Entry 6RDJ (electron microscopy, 2.90 A resolution); this record covers chains V and Y of the 20 polymer chains in the assembly.

Chain V:
Name: ATP synthase subunit alpha
From: Polytomella sp. Pringsheim 198.80
UniProt: A0ZW40 (A0ZW40_9CHLO); residue numbers follow UniProt; this construct covers 1-562
Amino-acid sequence (562 residues; numbered 1 to 562; the number before each row is that of its first residue):
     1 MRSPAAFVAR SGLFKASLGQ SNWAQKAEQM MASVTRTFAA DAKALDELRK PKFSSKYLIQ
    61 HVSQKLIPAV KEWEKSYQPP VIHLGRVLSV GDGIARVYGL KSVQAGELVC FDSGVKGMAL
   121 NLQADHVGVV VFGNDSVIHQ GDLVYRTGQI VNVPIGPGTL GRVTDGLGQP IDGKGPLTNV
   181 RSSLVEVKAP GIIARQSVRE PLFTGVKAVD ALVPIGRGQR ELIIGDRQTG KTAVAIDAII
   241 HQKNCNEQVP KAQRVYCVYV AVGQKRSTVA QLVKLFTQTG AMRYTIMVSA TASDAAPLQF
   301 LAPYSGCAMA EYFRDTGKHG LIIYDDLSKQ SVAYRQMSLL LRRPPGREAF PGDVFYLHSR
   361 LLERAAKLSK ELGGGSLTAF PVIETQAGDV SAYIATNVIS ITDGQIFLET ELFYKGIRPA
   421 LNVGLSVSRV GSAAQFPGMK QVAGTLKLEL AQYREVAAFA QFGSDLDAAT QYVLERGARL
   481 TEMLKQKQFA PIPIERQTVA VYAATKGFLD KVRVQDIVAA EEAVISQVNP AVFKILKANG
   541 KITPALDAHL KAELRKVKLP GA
Not modelled in the structure: 1-42
Construct notes: conflict Arg266 (Lys in A0ZW40)

Chain Y:
Name: ATP synthase subunit beta
From: Polytomella sp. Pringsheim 198.80
Notes: EC 7.1.2.2
UniProt: A0ZW41 (A0ZW41_9CHLO); residue numbers follow UniProt; this construct covers 1-574
Amino-acid sequence (574 residues; row label = number of the first residue in the row):
     1 MALRYAAGLA KNVVQRQGAS LNIARAFAAE PAPAIDAGYV SQVIGPVVDV RFDGELPSIL
    61 SSLEVEGHSV RLVLEVAQHM GDNTVRCIAM DSTDGLVRGQ KVVDTGSPIK VPVGRGTLGR
   121 IMNVIGEPVD EQGPIDAADI WSIHREAPEF TEQSTEQEIL VTGIKVVDLL APYQRGGKIG
   181 LFGGAGVGKT VLIMELINNV AKAHGGFSVF AGVGERTREG NDLYREMIES GVIKLGAERG
   241 NSKCTLVYGQ MNEPPGARAR VALTGLTVAE YFRDIEGQDV LLFVDNIFRF TQANSEVSAL
   301 LGRIPSAVGY QPTLATDLGG LQERITTTTK GSITSVQAVY VPADDLTDPA PATTFAHLDA
   361 TTVLSRSIAE LGIYPAVDPL DSTSRMLNPN VIGAEHYNVA RGVQKVLQDY KNLQDIIAIL
   421 GMDELSEEDK LTVARARKIQ RFLSQPFQVA EVFTGTPGKY VDLADTISGF QGVLTGKYDD
   481 LPEMAFYMVG DIKEVKEKAD KMAKDIASRK EADNKKVSEE LKDIPSLDKL VSEIKEVVIE
   541 EDDGLEEDFK AEALSSETVV LNEEGKSVPL PKKN
Not modelled in the structure: 1-35, 557-574
Construct notes: conflict Ala350 (Gly in A0ZW41), Leu387 (Arg in A0ZW41)

How chain V and chain Y interact:
Residue-residue contacts - 93 pairs, chain V then chain Y:
  Leu88(V) - Gly81(Y)
  Ser89(V) - His79(Y)
  Ser89(V) - Met80(Y)  hydrogen bond (side chain-backbone)
  Val90(V) - Ile59(Y)  hydrophobic
  Val90(V) - Gln78(Y)
  Val90(V) - His79(Y)  hydrogen bond (backbone-backbone)
  Gly91(V) - Gln78(Y)
  Asp92(V) - Gln78(Y)
  Asp92(V) - Arg303(Y)  salt bridge
  Asn134(V) - Glu146(Y)  hydrogen bond
  Asp135(V) - Ile59(Y)
  Ser136(V) - Ser58(Y)
  Ser136(V) - Leu60(Y)
  His139(V) - Ser58(Y)
  His139(V) - His79(Y)
  Gln140(V) - Leu56(Y)
  Gln140(V) - His79(Y)  hydrogen bond (backbone-side chain)
  Gln140(V) - Gly81(Y)
  Gln140(V) - Asn83(Y)  hydrogen bond (side chain-backbone)
  Val163(V) - Phe150(Y)  hydrophobic
  Ile171(V) - Phe150(Y)
  Ile171(V) - Thr151(Y)
  Asp172(V) - Thr151(Y)
  Gly173(V) - Thr151(Y)
  Arg227(V) - Phe355(Y)
  Arg227(V) - Val363(Y)
  Arg227(V) - Asp381(Y)  salt bridge
  Gln228(V) - Phe355(Y)
  Gln228(V) - Thr383(Y)
  Lys265(V) - Glu323(Y)
  Lys265(V) - His357(Y)  hydrogen bond (side chain-backbone)
  Lys265(V) - Leu358(Y)
  Lys265(V) - Asp359(Y)  salt bridge
  Arg266(V) - Ala147(Y)
  Arg266(V) - Glu149(Y)
  Arg266(V) - Phe150(Y)
  Arg266(V) - Gln153(Y)
  Arg266(V) - Glu323(Y)  hydrogen bond (backbone-side chain)
  Ser267(V) - Gln153(Y)
  Ser267(V) - Thr326(Y)
  Val269(V) - Phe150(Y)  hydrophobic
  Ala270(V) - Phe150(Y)
  Ala270(V) - Gln153(Y)
  Ala270(V) - Thr155(Y)
  Gln271(V) - Thr155(Y)
  Gln271(V) - Gln157(Y)
  Lys274(V) - Thr155(Y)
  Ala292(V) - Gly319(Y)
  Ala292(V) - Glu323(Y)
  Ala292(V) - His357(Y)
  Ser293(V) - Ala147(Y)
  Ser293(V) - Glu323(Y)
  Lys329(V) - Thr353(Y)
  Val332(V) - Ala315(Y)  hydrophobic
  Arg335(V) - Ser306(Y)  hydrogen bond
  Arg335(V) - Ala307(Y)
  Gln336(V) - Pro312(Y)
  Gln336(V) - Thr313(Y)
  Gln336(V) - Thr316(Y)  hydrogen bond
  Leu339(V) - Ile304(Y)
  Leu339(V) - Pro305(Y)
  Leu339(V) - Ser306(Y)
  Leu339(V) - Pro312(Y)  hydrophobic
  Leu340(V) - Arg303(Y)
  Leu340(V) - Thr313(Y)
  Arg342(V) - Gly302(Y)  hydrogen bond (side chain-backbone)
  Arg343(V) - Ile304(Y)
  Glu348(V) - Ser306(Y)
  Glu348(V) - Ala307(Y)  hydrogen bond (backbone-backbone)
  Ala349(V) - Pro305(Y)
  Ala349(V) - Ser306(Y)
  Gln386(V) - Thr347(Y)
  Ala387(V) - Thr347(Y)
  Glu411(V) - Gln408(Y)
  Tyr414(V) - Leu380(Y)  hydrogen bond (side chain-backbone)
  Tyr414(V) - Thr383(Y)
  Tyr414(V) - Gln404(Y)
  Tyr414(V) - Lys405(Y)
  Tyr414(V) - Gln408(Y)
  Lys415(V) - Lys405(Y)  hydrogen bond (backbone-side chain)
  Lys415(V) - Gln408(Y)
  Lys415(V) - Asn412(Y)
  Gly416(V) - Arg401(Y)  hydrogen bond (backbone-side chain)
  Arg418(V) - Arg401(Y)
  Arg418(V) - Gln404(Y)
  Gln461(V) - Leu413(Y)
  Gln461(V) - Glu424(Y)
  Gln461(V) - Leu425(Y)
  Gln461(V) - Asp429(Y)
  Phe462(V) - Ile416(Y)  hydrophobic
  Phe462(V) - Glu424(Y)
  Ser464(V) - Ser426(Y)
  Asp465(V) - Glu424(Y)
Other interface residues (no listed pair), chain V (58 interface residues in all): Ile59, Gln60, Ile138, Val273, Asp294, Ala296, Gln299, Pro345, Glu384, Phe413, Ala460, Gly463
Other interface residues (no listed pair), chain Y (62 interface residues in all): Asp82, Thr84, Pro148, Lys178, Gly320, Leu346, Ala352, Ala356, Thr361, Tyr397, Leu420

Overview:
58 residues of chain V and 62 residues of chain Y are in contact; the contacts include 14 hydrogen bonds and 3
salt bridges. Polar pairs include Asp92(V)-Arg303(Y), Arg227(V)-Asp381(Y) and Lys265(V)-Asp359(Y).
Here chain V is ATP synthase subunit alpha and chain Y is ATP synthase subunit beta, both from Polytomella sp.
Pringsheim 198.80. Entry 6RDJ (Cryo-EM structure of Polytomella F-ATP synthase, Rotary substate 1A, focussed
refinement of F1 head and rotor) was determined by electron microscopy, deposited together with 6RD4, 6RD5,
6RD6, 6RD7, 6RD8, 6RD9 and 46 further entries.
